PDB entry 3ZOA | X-ray diffraction, 1.85 A resolution | chains A and B

Chain A (and B):
Name: Trehalose synthase/amylase tres
Organism: Mycobacterium smegmatis
Notes: EC 3.2.1.1, 5.4.99.16; chain B of this document is another copy of the same molecule, construct and numbering; everything in this record applies to it too
UniProtKB: A0R6E0 (TRES_MYCS2); residues 1-593 here = UniProt positions 1-593
Amino-acid sequence (593 residues; each row starts with the number of its first residue):
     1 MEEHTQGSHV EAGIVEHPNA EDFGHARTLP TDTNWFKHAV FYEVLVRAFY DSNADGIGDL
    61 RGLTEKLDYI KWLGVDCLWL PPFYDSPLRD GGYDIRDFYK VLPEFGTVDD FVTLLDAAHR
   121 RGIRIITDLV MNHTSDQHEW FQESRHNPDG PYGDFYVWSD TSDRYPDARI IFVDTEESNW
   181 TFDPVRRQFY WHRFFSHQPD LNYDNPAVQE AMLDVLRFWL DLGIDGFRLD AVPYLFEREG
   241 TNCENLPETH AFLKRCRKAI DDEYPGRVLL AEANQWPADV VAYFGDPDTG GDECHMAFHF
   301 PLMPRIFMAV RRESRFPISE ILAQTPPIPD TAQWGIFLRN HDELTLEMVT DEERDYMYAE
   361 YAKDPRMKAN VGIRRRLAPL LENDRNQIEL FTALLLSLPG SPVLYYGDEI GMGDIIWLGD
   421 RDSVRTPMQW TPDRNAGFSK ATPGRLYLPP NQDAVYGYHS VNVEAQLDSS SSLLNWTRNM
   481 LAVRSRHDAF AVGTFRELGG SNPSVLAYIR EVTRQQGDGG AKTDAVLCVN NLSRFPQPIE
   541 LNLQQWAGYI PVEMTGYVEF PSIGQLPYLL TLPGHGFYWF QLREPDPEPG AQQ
Unresolved in the structure: 1-29, 514-522, 587-593 (chain B: 1-16, 588-593)
Curated features (UniProtKB/Swiss-Prot):
  - active site: D230 (Nucleophile), E272 (Proton donor)
  - binding site (substrate): D90, H133, Q198, R228, H341, D342
  - binding site (Ca(2+)): N132, D200, Y234, L235, E237
Bound ions: Mg2+: D51, N53, D55, I57, D59; Ca2+: N132, D200, Y234, L235, E237
What the authors report for this chain:
  - binding site for acarbose: W476, M480, T555, G574, F577, W579
  - binding site for alpha-D-glucopyranose: R534

How chain A and chain B interact:
Residue-residue contacts (39):
  A454(A) - H459(B)
  A454(A) - S460(B)
  H459(A) - A454(B)
  F535(A) - T555(B)
  F535(A) - G556(B)
  P536(A) - E553(B)
  P536(A) - T555(B)
  P536(A) - V558(B)
  Q537(A) - V558(B)
  P538(A) - V558(B)
  P538(A) - E559(B)
  P538(A) - F560(B)
  E540(A) - P561(B)
  E553(A) - P536(B)
  T555(A) - F535(B)
  T555(A) - P536(B)
  G556(A) - F535(B)
  V558(A) - P536(B)
  V558(A) - Q537(B)
  V558(A) - P538(B)
  E559(A) - P538(B)
  F560(A) - P538(B)
  F560(A) - T571(B)
  P561(A) - E540(B)
  P561(A) - L569(B)  hydrophobic
  L569(A) - P561(B)  hydrophobic
  L569(A) - L569(B)
  L570(A) - T571(B)
  T571(A) - F560(B)
  T571(A) - L570(B)
  T571(A) - T571(B)  hydrogen bond (backbone-side chain)
  T571(A) - Y578(B)  hydrogen bond (backbone-side chain)
  L572(A) - Y578(B)
  P573(A) - P573(B)  hydrophobic
  P573(A) - Y578(B)
  Y578(A) - T571(B)  hydrogen bond (side chain-backbone)
  Y578(A) - L572(B)
  Y578(A) - P573(B)
  Y578(A) - Y578(B)
Interface residues without a listed pair, chain A (25 interface residues in all): D384, S460, S471, L566, Y568
Interface residues without a listed pair, chain B (25 interface residues in all): D384, S471, L566, Y568

Overview:
Chain A and chain B each contribute 25 residues to their interface; the contacts include 3 hydrogen bonds.
Polar contacts include T571(A)-T571(B) and T571(A)-Y578(B). The paper reports a binding site for acarbose at
W476(A), M480(A) and T555(A) among others; a binding site for alpha-D-glucopyranose at R534(A).
Both chains are Trehalose synthase/amylase tres (Mycobacterium smegmatis). Entry 3ZOA (The structure of
Trehalose Synthase (TreS) of Mycobacterium smegmatis in complex with acarbose) was determined by X-ray
diffraction, deposited together with 3ZO9.
